4NI0 - chains A and B; structure by X-ray diffraction, 2.15 A resolution.

== Chain A ==
Name: Hemoglobin subunit alpha
Organism: Homo sapiens
UniProtKB: P69905 (HBA_HUMAN); residues 1-141 here correspond to UniProt positions 2-142 (UniProt number = residue number + 1)
Amino-acid sequence (141 residues; each row starts with the number of its first residue):
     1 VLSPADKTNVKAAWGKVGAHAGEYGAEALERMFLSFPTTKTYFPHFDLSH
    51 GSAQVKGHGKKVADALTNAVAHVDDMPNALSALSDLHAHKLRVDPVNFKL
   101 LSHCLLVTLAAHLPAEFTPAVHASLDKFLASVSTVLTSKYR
Bound ions: heme Fe: His-87 (together with carbon monoxide)
Ligand contacts:
  - 2P3 (5-[(2S)-2,3-dihydro-1,4-benzodioxin-2-yl]-2,4-dihydro-3H-1,2,4-triazole-3-thione), molecule 1: Pro-95, Val-96, Lys-99, Ser-102, His-103, Leu-106, Asp-126, Leu-129, Ala-130
  - 2P3, molecule 2: Pro-95, Phe-98, Lys-99, Ala-130, Ser-133, Thr-134, Thr-137, Tyr-140, Arg-141
  - 2P3, molecule 3: Lys-99, Leu-100, His-103, Leu-106, Phe-117, His-122, Asp-126
  - carbon monoxide (CMO): Leu-29, Phe-43, His-58, Val-62, His-87
  - carbon monoxide / heme: Leu-29, Met-32, Thr-39, Tyr-42, Phe-43, Phe-46, His-58, Lys-61, Val-62, Ala-65, Leu-66, Leu-83, Leu-86, His-87, Leu-91, Val-93, Asn-97, Phe-98, Leu-101, Val-132, Leu-136
  - heme (HEM): Met-32, Thr-39, Tyr-42, Phe-43, Phe-46, His-58, Lys-61, Val-62, Ala-65, Leu-66, Leu-83, Leu-86, His-87, Leu-91, Val-93, Asn-97, Phe-98, Leu-101, Val-132, Leu-136
  - toluene (MBN), molecule 1: Asn-9, Ala-12, Ala-13, Lys-16, Leu-109, Leu-113, Glu-116, Val-121
  - toluene (MBN), molecule 2: Val-10, Ala-13, Trp-14, Val-17, Ala-21, Ala-63, Leu-66, Thr-67, Val-70, Phe-128
  - toluene (MBN), molecule 3: Ala-21, Tyr-24, Gly-25, Leu-66, Leu-105, Leu-106, Leu-109, Leu-129
Curated features (UniProtKB/Swiss-Prot):
  - binding site (O2): His-58
  - binding site (heme b): His-87
  - site: Thr-8, Asn-9 (Microbial infection: Cleavage), Lys-11 (Not glycated), Ala-13, Trp-14 (Microbial infection: Cleavage), Tyr-24, Gly-25 (Microbial infection: Cleavage), Leu-29, Glu-30 (Microbial infection: Cleavage), His-45, Phe-46 (Microbial infection: Cleavage), Asp-47, Leu-48 (Microbial infection: Cleavage), Ser-52, Ala-53 (Microbial infection: Cleavage), Val-55, Lys-56 (Microbial infection: Cleavage), Lys-56 (Not glycated), Gly-59, Lys-60 (Microbial infection: Cleavage), Lys-60 (Not glycated), Lys-90 (Not glycated), Leu-91, Arg-92 (Microbial infection: Cleavage), Lys-99 (Not glycated), Leu-106, Val-107 (Microbial infection: Cleavage), Thr-108, Leu-109 (Microbial infection: Cleavage), Val-121, His-122 (Microbial infection: Cleavage), Ser-133, Thr-134 (Microbial infection: Cleavage)
  - modified residue: Ser-3 (Phosphoserine), Lys-7 (N6-succinyllysine), Thr-8 (Phosphothreonine), Lys-11 (N6-succinyllysine), Lys-16 (N6-acetyllysine), Tyr-24 (Phosphotyrosine), Ser-35 (Phosphoserine), Lys-40 (N6-succinyllysine), Ser-49 (Phosphoserine), Ser-102 (Phosphoserine), Thr-108 (Phosphothreonine), Ser-124 (Phosphoserine), Ser-131 (Phosphoserine), Thr-134 (Phosphothreonine), Thr-137 (Phosphothreonine), Ser-138 (Phosphoserine)
  - glycosylation (N-linked (Glc) (glycation) lysine): Lys-7, Lys-16, Lys-40, Lys-61

== Chain B ==
Name: Hemoglobin subunit beta
Organism: Homo sapiens
UniProtKB: P68871 (HBB_HUMAN); residues 1-146 here correspond to UniProt positions 2-147 (UniProt number = residue number + 1)
Amino-acid sequence (146 residues; numbered 1 to 146; the number before each row is that of its first residue):
     1 VHLTPEEKSAVTALWGKVNVDEVGGEALGRLLVVYPWTQRFFESFGDLST
    51 PDAVMGNPKVKAHGKKVLGAFSDGLAHLDNLKGTFATLSELHCDKLHVDP
   101 ENFRLLGNVLVCVLAHHFGKEFTPPVQAAYQKVVAGVANALAHKYH
Covalent attachments: compound 2P3 linked to Cys-93, Cys-112
Bound ions: heme Fe: His-92 (together with carbon monoxide)
Ligand contacts:
  - 2P3 (5-[(2S)-2,3-dihydro-1,4-benzodioxin-2-yl]-2,4-dihydro-3H-1,2,4-triazole-3-thione), molecule 1: Tyr-35, Trp-37, Glu-101, Leu-105
  - 2P3, molecule 2: Tyr-35, Glu-101, Arg-104, Leu-105, Asn-108, Val-109
  - 2P3, molecule 3: Val-98, Pro-100, Phe-103, Arg-104, Ala-135, Ala-138, Asn-139, Ala-142, Tyr-145
  - carbon monoxide (CMO): Leu-28, Phe-42, His-63, Val-67, His-92, Leu-106
  - heme (HEM): Leu-31, Phe-41, Phe-42, Phe-45, His-63, Lys-66, Val-67, Ala-70, Phe-71, Leu-88, Leu-91, His-92, Leu-96, Val-98, Asn-102, Phe-103, Leu-106, Val-137, Leu-141
Curated features (UniProtKB/Swiss-Prot):
  - binding site ((2R)-2,3-bisphosphoglycerate): Val-1, His-2, Lys-82, His-143
  - binding site (heme b): His-63, His-92
  - site: Glu-7, Lys-8 (Microbial infection: Cleavage), Gly-25, Glu-26 (Microbial infection: Cleavage), Gly-29, Arg-30 (Microbial infection: Cleavage), Tyr-35, Pro-36 (Microbial infection: Cleavage), Trp-37, Thr-38 (Microbial infection: Cleavage), Phe-45, Gly-46 (Microbial infection: Cleavage), Asp-52, Ala-53 (Microbial infection: Cleavage), Gly-56, Asn-57 (Microbial infection: Cleavage), Lys-59 (Not glycated), Phe-71, Ser-72 (Microbial infection: Cleavage), Gly-74, Leu-75 (Microbial infection: Cleavage), Lys-82 (Not glycated), Thr-84, Phe-85 (Microbial infection: Cleavage), His-92, Cys-93 (Microbial infection: Cleavage), Lys-95 (Not glycated), Arg-104, Leu-105 (Microbial infection: Cleavage), Leu-110, Val-111 (Microbial infection: Cleavage), Gly-119, Lys-120 (Microbial infection: Cleavage), Phe-122, Thr-123 (Microbial infection: Cleavage), Ala-128, Ala-129 (Microbial infection: Cleavage) and 2 more in UniProt
  - modified residue: Val-1 (N-acetylvaline), Ser-9 (Phosphoserine), Thr-12 (Phosphothreonine), Ser-44 (Phosphoserine), Thr-50 (Phosphothreonine), Lys-59 (N6-acetyllysine), Lys-82 (N6-acetyllysine), Thr-87 (Phosphothreonine), Cys-93 (S-nitrosocysteine), Lys-144 (N6-acetyllysine)
  - glycosylation: Val-1 (N-linked (Glc) (glycation) valine), Lys-8 (N-linked (Glc) (glycation) lysine), Lys-17 (N-linked (Glc) (glycation) lysine), Lys-66 (N-linked (Glc) (glycation) lysine), Lys-120 (N-linked (Glc) (glycation) lysine), Lys-144 (N-linked (Glc) (glycation) lysine)
From the paper describing this entry:
  - binding site for 2P3: Cys-93, Cys-112
  - conformationally variable residues: His-146

== Interface between chain A and chain B ==
Pairs across the interface (34):
  Glu-30(A) with Pro-124(B)
  Arg-31(A) with Phe-122(B), hydrogen bond (side chain-backbone); Thr-123(B); Pro-124(B); Gln-127(B), hydrogen bond
  Leu-34(A) with Pro-124(B), hydrophobic; Pro-125(B); Ala-128(B)
  Ser-35(A) with Gln-127(B); Ala-128(B); Gln-131(B)
  Phe-36(A) with Gln-131(B)
  Val-96(A) with Arg-104(B)
  His-103(A) with Asn-108(B), hydrogen bond; Cys-112(B); Gln-127(B); Gln-131(B), hydrogen bond
  Cys-104(A) with Gln-127(B)
  Val-107(A) with Gln-127(B)
  Ala-110(A) with Ala-115(B)
  Ala-111(A) with Ala-115(B); Gly-119(B); Lys-120(B)
  His-112(A) with Lys-120(B)
  Pro-114(A) with His-116(B), hydrogen bond (backbone-side chain)
  Phe-117(A) with Arg-30(B), hydrogen bond (backbone-side chain); His-116(B)
  Thr-118(A) with Arg-30(B)
  Pro-119(A) with Arg-30(B); Met-55(B), hydrophobic
  His-122(A) with Arg-30(B), hydrogen bond; Val-34(B)
  Asp-126(A) with Val-34(B); Tyr-35(B), hydrogen bond
Also at the interface, not in a pair above, chain A (22 interface residues in all): Lys-99, Leu-100, Leu-106, Ala-123
Also at the interface, not in a pair above, chain B (22 interface residues in all): Val-33, Glu-101, Val-109, Val-111

== Overview ==
The chain A/chain B interface involves 22 residues from each chain; the contacts include 8 hydrogen bonds.
Polar pairs include Arg-31(A)/Phe-122(B), Arg-31(A)/Gln-127(B) and His-103(A)/Asn-108(B). One compound 2P3
molecule is bound between chain A and chain B. From the paper: a binding site for 2P3 at Cys-93(B) and
Cys-112(B); conformational variability at His-146(B).
Chain A is Hemoglobin subunit alpha and chain B is Hemoglobin subunit beta, both from Homo sapiens; the
structure, Quaternary R3 CO-liganded hemoglobin structure in complex with a thiol containing compound, was
determined by X-ray diffraction, deposited together with 4NI1.
